PDB entry 5UKB | X-ray diffraction, 5.47 A resolution (low resolution: residue-level contacts below are approximate; hydrogen-bond / salt-bridge calls are withheld) | chains B and A of the 11 polymer chains in the assembly

Chain B (and A):
Molecule: Nucleocapsid
Source organism: Vesicular stomatitis Indiana virus
Notes: chain A of this document is another copy of the same molecule, construct and numbering; everything in this record applies to it too
Reference sequence: A6H4P1 (A6H4P1_9RHAB); residues 2-422 here = UniProt positions 2-422
Chain sequence (423 residues; each row starts with the number of its first residue; numbering starts at 0):
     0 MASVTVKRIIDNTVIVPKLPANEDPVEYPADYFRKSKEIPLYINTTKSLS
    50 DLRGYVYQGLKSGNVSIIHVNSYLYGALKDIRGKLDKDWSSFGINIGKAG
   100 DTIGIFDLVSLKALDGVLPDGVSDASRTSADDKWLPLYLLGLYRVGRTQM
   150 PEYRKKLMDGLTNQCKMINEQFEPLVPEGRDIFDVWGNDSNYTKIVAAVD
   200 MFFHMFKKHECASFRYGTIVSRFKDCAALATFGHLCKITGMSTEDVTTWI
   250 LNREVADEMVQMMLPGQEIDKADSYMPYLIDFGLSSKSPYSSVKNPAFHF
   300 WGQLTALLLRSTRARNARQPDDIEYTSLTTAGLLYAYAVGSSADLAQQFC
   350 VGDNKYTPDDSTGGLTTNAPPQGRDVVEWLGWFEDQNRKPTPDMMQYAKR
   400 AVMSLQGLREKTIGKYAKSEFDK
Not modelled in the structure: 0-1, 115-116
Sequence notes: expression tag (0-1)

Chain B / chain A interface:
Residue-residue contacts (74; chain B residue first):
  Ser2(B) with Glu243(A)
  Val3(B) with Glu243(A)
  Val5(B) with Glu243(A)
  Arg7(B) with Ala255(A); Asp256(A); Val259(A)
  Ile14(B) with Met258(A); Val259(A)
  Val15(B) with Met262(A)
  Pro16(B) with Thr242(A); Glu243(A); Thr246(A); Met262(A)
  Lys17(B) with Met262(A); Leu263(A); Pro264(A); Ile268(A)
  Leu18(B) with Phe231(A); Gly232(A); Cys235(A); Thr242(A); Ile268(A); Asp269(A)
  Pro19(B) with Phe222(A); Leu228(A); Ile268(A)
  Ala20(B) with Asp269(A); Ala271(A)
  Gly62(B) with Asn168(A)
  Ile181(B) with Asn168(A)
  Asp183(B) with Lys165(A)
  Val184(B) with Lys165(A)
  Thr246(B) with Phe348(A)
  Thr247(B) with Phe348(A); Val350(A)
  Ile249(B) with Gln347(A)
  Leu250(B) with Ala345(A); Gln347(A)
  Ala255(B) with Gln347(A)
  Val259(B) with Phe348(A)
  Ser285(B) with Lys207(A)
  Gln318(B) with Thr311(A)
  Asp320(B) with Thr311(A)
  Asp321(B) with His233(A); Lys236(A)
  Ile322(B) with Ile237(A)
  Glu323(B) with Lys236(A); Ile237(A); Thr238(A); Gly239(A)
  Tyr324(B) with Ile237(A); Arg309(A)
  Thr325(B) with Tyr396(A)
  Ser326(B) with Ala342(A); Leu344(A); Arg373(A)
  Thr329(B) with Leu344(A)
  Val376(B) with Gln346(A); Asn353(A); Lys354(A); Tyr355(A)
  Leu379(B) with Gln346(A)
  Gly380(B) with Tyr355(A)
  Phe382(B) with Leu344(A)
  Glu383(B) with Tyr355(A); Gln371(A)
  Arg387(B) with Gln371(A)
  Lys388(B) with Ser340(A)
  Met394(B) with Arg399(A)
  Tyr415(B) with Arg309(A)
  Ser418(B) with Ser403(A)
  Glu419(B) with Arg309(A)
  Lys422(B) with Arg399(A); Met402(A)
Interface residues without a listed pair, chain B (50 interface residues in all): Asp23, Glu243, Asn251, Arg252, Ala330, Asp374, Lys410
Interface residues without a listed pair, chain A (48 interface residues in all): Lys206, Arg252, Leu308

Summary:
Chain B and chain A form an interface of 50 and 48 residues respectively.
Chain B and chain A are both Nucleocapsid (Vesicular stomatitis Indiana virus); the structure, Vsv N protein
in complex with inhibitory nanobody 1004, was determined by X-ray diffraction together with 5UK4 from the same
study.
